PDB entry 7BY5 | X-ray diffraction, 2.27 A resolution | chain A

Chain A:
Name: Tetanus toxin
Organism: Clostridium tetani (strain Massachusetts / E88)
Notes: EC 3.4.24.68
UniProtKB: P04958 (TETX_CLOTE); residue numbers follow UniProt; this construct covers 2-1315
Chain sequence (1322 residues; numbered -6 to 1315; the number before each row is that of its first residue; numbers below 1 keep their minus sign (His-6 is residue -6)):
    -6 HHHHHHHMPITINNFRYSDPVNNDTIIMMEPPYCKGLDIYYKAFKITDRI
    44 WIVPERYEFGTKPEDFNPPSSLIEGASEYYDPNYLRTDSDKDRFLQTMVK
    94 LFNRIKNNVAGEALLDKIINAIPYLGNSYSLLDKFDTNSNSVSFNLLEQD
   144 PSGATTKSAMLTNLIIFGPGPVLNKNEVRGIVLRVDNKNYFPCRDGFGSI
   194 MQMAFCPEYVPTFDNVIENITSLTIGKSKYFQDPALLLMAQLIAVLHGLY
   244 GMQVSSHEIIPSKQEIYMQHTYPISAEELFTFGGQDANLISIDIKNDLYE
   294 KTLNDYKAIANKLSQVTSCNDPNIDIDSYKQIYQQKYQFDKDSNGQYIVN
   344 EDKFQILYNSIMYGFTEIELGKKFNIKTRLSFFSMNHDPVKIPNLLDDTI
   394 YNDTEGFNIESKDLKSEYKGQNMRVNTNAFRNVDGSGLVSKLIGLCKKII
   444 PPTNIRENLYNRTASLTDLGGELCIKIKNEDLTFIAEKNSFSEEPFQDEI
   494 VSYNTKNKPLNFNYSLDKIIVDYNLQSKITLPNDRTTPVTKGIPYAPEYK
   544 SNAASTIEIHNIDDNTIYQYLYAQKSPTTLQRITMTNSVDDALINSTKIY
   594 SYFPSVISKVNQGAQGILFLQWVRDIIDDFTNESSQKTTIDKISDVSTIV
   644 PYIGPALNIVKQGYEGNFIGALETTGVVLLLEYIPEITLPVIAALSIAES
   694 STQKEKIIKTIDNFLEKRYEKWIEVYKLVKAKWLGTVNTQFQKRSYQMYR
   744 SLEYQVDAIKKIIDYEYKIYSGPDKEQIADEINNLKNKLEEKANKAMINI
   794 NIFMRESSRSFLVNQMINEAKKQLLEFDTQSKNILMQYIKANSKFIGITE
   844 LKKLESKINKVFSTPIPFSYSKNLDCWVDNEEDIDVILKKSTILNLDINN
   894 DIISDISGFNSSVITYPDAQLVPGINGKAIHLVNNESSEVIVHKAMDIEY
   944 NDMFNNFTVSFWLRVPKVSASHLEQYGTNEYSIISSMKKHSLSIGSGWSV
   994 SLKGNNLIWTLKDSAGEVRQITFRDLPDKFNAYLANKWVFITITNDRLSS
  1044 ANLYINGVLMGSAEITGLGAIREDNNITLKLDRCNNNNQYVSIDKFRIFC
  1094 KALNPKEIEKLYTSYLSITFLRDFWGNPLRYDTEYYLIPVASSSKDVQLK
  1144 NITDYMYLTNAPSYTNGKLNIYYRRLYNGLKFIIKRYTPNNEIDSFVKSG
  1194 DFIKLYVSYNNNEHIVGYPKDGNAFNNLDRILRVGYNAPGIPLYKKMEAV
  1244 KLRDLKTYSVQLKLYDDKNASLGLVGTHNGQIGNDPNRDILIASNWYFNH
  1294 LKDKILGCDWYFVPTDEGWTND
Disordered / not traced: -6 to -1, 442-464, 867-873
Cystine bridges: Cys439-Cys467
Differences from the reference sequence: expression tag (-6 to 1); engineered mutation Ala233 (His in P04958), Gln234 (Glu in P04958), Ala237 (His in P04958), Phe375 (Tyr in P04958)
Bound ions: Na+ site 1 near Glu201 (its only coordinating residue here); Na+ site 2 near Asn506 (its only coordinating residue here); Na+ site 3: Ala585, Asn588, Lys591
What the authors report for this chain:
  - contacts within the chain: Asp705-Ser984 (hydrogen bond), Glu709-Lys981 (salt bridge), Glu473-Lys736 (hydrogen bond), Leu475-Lys736 (hydrogen bond), Met378-Tyr739 (hydrogen bond), Leu847-Leu985 (hydrophobic contact)
  - conformationally variable residues (domain motion, loop rearrangement, order/disorder transition): Lys697, Glu698, Lys699, Ile700, Lys768, Cys869, Ala938 to Glu942, Lys981 to Ile987

Summary:
The Na+ site 3 is built by Ala585, Asn588 and Lys591. The paper reports conformational variability at Lys697,
Glu698 and Lys699 among others; contacts within the chain involving Cys439, Cys467 and Asp705 among others.
Chain A is Tetanus toxin (Clostridium tetani (strain Massachusetts / E88)); the structure, Tetanus neurotoxin
mutant-(H233A/E234Q/H237A/Y375F), was determined by X-ray diffraction together with 7BY4 from the same study.
